Entry 1D0E (X-ray diffraction, 3.00 A resolution); this record covers chains E and A of the 4 polymer chains in the assembly.

Chain E:
Molecule: 11-nt DNA strand
Sequence (11 nucleotides; each row starts with the number of its first residue):
     1 TTTCATGCATG

Chain A:
Name: Reverse transcriptase
Organism: Moloney murine leukemia virus
Notes: EC 2.7.7.49; fragment: n-terminal fragment comprising fingers and palm domains
Reference sequence: P03355 (POL_MLVMO); residues 24-278 here correspond to UniProt positions 144-398 (UniProt number = residue number + 120)
Chain sequence (259 residues; numbered 20 to 278; the number before each row is that of its first residue):
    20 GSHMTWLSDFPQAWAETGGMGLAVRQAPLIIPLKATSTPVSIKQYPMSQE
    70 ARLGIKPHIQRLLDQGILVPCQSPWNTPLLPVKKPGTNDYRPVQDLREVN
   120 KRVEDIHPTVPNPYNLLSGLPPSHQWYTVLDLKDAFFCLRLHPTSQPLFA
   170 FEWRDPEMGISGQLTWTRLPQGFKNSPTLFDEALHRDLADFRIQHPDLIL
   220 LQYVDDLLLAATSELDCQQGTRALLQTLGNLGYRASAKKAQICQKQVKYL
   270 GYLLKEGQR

Interface between chain E and chain A:
Contacting residue pairs - 10 pairs, chain E then chain A:
  DT1(E) / Pro-104(A)  phosphate contact
  DT2(E) / Val-101(A)  base contact
  DT2(E) / Lys-102(A)  base contact
  DT2(E) / Pro-104(A)  base contact
  DT3(E) / Ser-67(A)  hydrogen bond to the base
  DT3(E) / Glu-69(A)  base contact
  DC4(E) / Leu-99(A)  base contact
  DA5(E) / Tyr-64(A)  sugar contact
  DA5(E) / Arg-116(A)  hydrogen bond to the base
  DT6(E) / Arg-116(A)  hydrogen bond to the sugar
Interface residues without a listed pair, chain A (12 interface residues in all): Ala-70, Pro-100, Lys-103, Asp-114

Summary:
Chain E and chain A form an interface of 6 and 12 residues respectively; the contacts include 3 hydrogen
bonds. Polar pairs include DT3(E)/Ser-67(A), DA5(E)/Arg-116(A) and DT6(E)/Arg-116(A).
Chain E is an 11-nt DNA strand and chain A is Reverse transcriptase (Moloney murine leukemia virus); the
structure, Crystal structures of the N-terminal fragment from moloney murine leukemia virus reverse
transcriptase complexed with nucleic ..., was determined by X-ray diffraction together with 1QAJ and 1QAI from
the same study.
